Entry 6O58 (electron microscopy, 3.80 A resolution); this record covers chains C and D of the 16 polymer chains in the assembly.

# Chain C
Protein: Calcium uniporter protein, mitochondrial
From: Homo sapiens
Reference sequence: Q8NE86 (MCU_HUMAN); numbering as in UniProt (aligned over 1-351)
Amino-acid sequence (351 residues; each row starts with the number of its first residue):
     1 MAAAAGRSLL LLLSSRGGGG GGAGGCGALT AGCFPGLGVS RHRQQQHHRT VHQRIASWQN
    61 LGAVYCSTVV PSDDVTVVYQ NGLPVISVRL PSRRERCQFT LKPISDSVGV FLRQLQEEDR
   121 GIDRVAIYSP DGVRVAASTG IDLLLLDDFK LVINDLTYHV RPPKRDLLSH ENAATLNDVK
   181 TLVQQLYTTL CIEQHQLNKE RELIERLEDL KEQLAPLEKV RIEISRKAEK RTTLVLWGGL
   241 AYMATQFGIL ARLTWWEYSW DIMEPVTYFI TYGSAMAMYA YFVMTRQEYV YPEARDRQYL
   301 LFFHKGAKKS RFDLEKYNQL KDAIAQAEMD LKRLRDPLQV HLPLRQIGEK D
Unresolved in the structure: 1-73, 342-351
Metal / ion sites: Ca2+: Glu-264 (shared with 1 residue of chain A; 1 residue of chain E; 1 residue of chain G)
Swiss-Prot annotation at these positions:
  - region: Thr-285 to Val-290 (Juxtamembrane helix)
  - motif: Trp-260 to Tyr-268 (Selectivity filter)
  - binding site (Ca(2+)): Glu-264
  - modified residue: Ser-57 (Phosphoserine), Ser-92 (Phosphoserine), Cys-97 (S-glutathionyl cysteine), Lys-332 (N6-acetyllysine)
  - mutagenesis: Ser-57 (S57A: Decreased MCU current; when associated with A-92), Cys-66 (C66A: Does not affect glutathionylation in response to reactive oxygen species), Ser-92 (S92A: Decreased MCU current; when associated with A-57; S92A: Impairs calcium uptake, but has no effect on oligomerization and interaction with MICU1 and MICU2), Cys-97 (C97A: Abolished glutathionylation in response to reactive oxygen species), Asp-123 (D123R: No effect on calcium uptake in presence of high concentrations of calcium. Abolished dimerization of MCU), Lys-180 (K180A: No effect on calcium uptake, oligomerization and interaction with MICU1 and MICU2), Cys-191 (C191A: Does not affect glutathionylation in response to reactive oxygen species), Leu-240 (L240W: Abolished calcium uptake), Ala-241 (A241W: Abolished interaction with EMRE/SMDT1 and calcium uptake), Gly-248 (G248W: Abolished calcium uptake), Glu-257 (E257A: According to a report, inhibits calcium uptake. According to a subsequent report, does not affect greatly calcium uptake; E257S: Does not affect greatly calcium uptake), Ser-259 (S259A: Does not inhibit calcium uptake. Strongly reduced sensitivity to ruthenium red inhibition; S259R: Prevents entrance of calcium into the pore), 16 further mutagenesis entries in UniProt
Reported in the primary citation:
  - mutagenesis - D123R: abolished binding to dimerization of HsMCU
  - post-translational modification sites: Cys-97 (citing earlier work)

# Chain D
Protein: Essential MCU regulator, mitochondrial
From: Homo sapiens
Reference sequence: Q9H4I9 (EMRE_HUMAN); residues 1-107 here = UniProt positions 1-107
Amino-acid sequence (107 residues; numbered 1 to 107; the number before each row is that of its first residue):
     1 MASGAARWLV LAPVRSGALR SGPSLRKDGD VSAAWSGSGR SLVPSRSVIV TRSGAILPKP
    61 VKMSFGLLRV FSIVIPFLYV GTLISKNFAA LLEEHDIFVP EDDDDDD
Unresolved in the structure: 1-47, 97-107
Swiss-Prot annotation at these positions:
  - motif: Gly-81 to Ser-85 (GXXXX[G/A/S])
  - mutagenesis: Pro-58 (P58W: Abolished interaction with MCU), Lys-59 (K59W: Abolished interaction with MCU), Pro-60 (P60A/W: Abolished interaction with MCU), Leu-67 to Val-70 (Does not affect interaction with MCU), Gly-81 (G81W: Abolishes calcium uptake into mitochondria), Leu-83 (L83W: Promotes association with MCU, protecting SMDT1/EMRE from degradation by AFG3L2 and SP7), Ser-85 (S85W: Abolishes calcium uptake into mitochondria. Promotes association with MCU, protecting SMDT1/EMRE from degradation by AFG3L2 and SP7), Glu-101 to Asp-107 (Abolishes regulation of calcium uptake into mitochondria)

# Chain C / chain D interface
Residue-residue contacts (22):
  Trp-237(C) with Met-63(D), hydrophobic; Val-70(D), hydrophobic; Ile-73(D), hydrophobic
  Leu-240(C) with Ile-73(D), hydrophobic; Val-74(D), hydrophobic
  Ala-241(C) with Phe-77(D), hydrophobic
  Ala-244(C) with Ile-73(D); Val-74(D); Phe-77(D); Leu-78(D)
  Thr-245(C) with Phe-77(D); Gly-81(D)
  Phe-247(C) with Leu-78(D), hydrophobic
  Gly-248(C) with Gly-81(D); Thr-82(D)
  Ile-249(C) with Gly-81(D), hydrogen bond (backbone-backbone); Ser-85(D)
  Arg-252(C) with Thr-82(D); Ser-85(D); Lys-86(D)
  Leu-253(C) with Ser-85(D)
  Glu-257(C) with Lys-86(D)
Interface residues without a listed pair, chain C (12 interface residues in all): Tyr-258
Interface residues without a listed pair, chain D (13 interface residues in all): Arg-69, Ile-84, Glu-93

# In short
The interface between chain C and chain D involves 12 residues on one side and 13 on the other; the contacts
include 1 hydrogen bond. Its one hydrogen bond, Ile-249(C)/Gly-81(D), is backbone to backbone. From the paper:
D123R of chain C abolishes binding to dimerization of HsMCU; a modification site at Cys-97(C).
Here chain C is Calcium uniporter protein, mitochondrial and chain D is Essential MCU regulator,
mitochondrial, both from Homo sapiens. Entry 6O58 (Human MCU-EMRE complex, dimer of channel) was determined by
electron microscopy, deposited together with 6O5B.
